PDB entry 4C8H | X-ray diffraction, 2.69 A resolution | chains A and B of the 3 polymer chains in the assembly

== Chain A (and B) ==
Protein: CTF4
From: Saccharomyces cerevisiae
Notes: fragment: c-terminal domain; chain B of this document is another copy of the same molecule, construct and numbering; everything in this record applies to it too
UniProtKB: Q01454 (CTF4_YEAST); numbering as in UniProt (aligned over 471-927)
Chain sequence (478 residues; numbered 450 to 927; the number before each row is that of its first residue):
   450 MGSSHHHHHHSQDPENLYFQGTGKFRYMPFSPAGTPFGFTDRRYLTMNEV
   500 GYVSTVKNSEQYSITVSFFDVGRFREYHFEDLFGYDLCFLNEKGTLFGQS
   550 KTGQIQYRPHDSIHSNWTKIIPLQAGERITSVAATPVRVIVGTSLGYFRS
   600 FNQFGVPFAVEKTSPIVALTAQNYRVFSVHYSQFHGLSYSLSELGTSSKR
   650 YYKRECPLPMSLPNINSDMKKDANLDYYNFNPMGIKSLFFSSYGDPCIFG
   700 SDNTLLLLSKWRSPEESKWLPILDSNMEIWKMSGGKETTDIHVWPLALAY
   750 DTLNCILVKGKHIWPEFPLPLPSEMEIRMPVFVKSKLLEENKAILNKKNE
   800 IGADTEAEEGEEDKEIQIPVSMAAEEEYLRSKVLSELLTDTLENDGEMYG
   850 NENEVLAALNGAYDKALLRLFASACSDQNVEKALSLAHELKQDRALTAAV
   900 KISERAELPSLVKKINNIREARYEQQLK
Unresolved in the structure: 450-473, 644-647, 797-813, 926-927 (chain B: 450-473, 644-647, 664-670, 794-813, 924-927)
Sequence notes: expression tag (450-470)
Modified positions: Mse450 (selenomethionine); Mse477, Mse496, Mse659, Mse668, Mse682, Mse726, Mse731, Mse774, Mse778, Mse821, Mse847 (selenomethionine; parent Met)

== Interface between chain A and chain B ==
Pairs across the interface (46):
  H563(A) - E880(B)  salt bridge
  K568(A) - E824(B)  salt bridge
  I569(A) - V782(B)
  I569(A) - K785(B)
  P571(A) - V780(B)
  P571(A) - F781(B)
  P571(A) - V782(B)  hydrophobic
  Q573(A) - D723(B)
  Y596(A) - T703(B)
  Y596(A) - P720(B)  hydrophobic
  R598(A) - P779(B)  hydrogen bond (side chain-backbone)
  N601(A) - S884(B)  hydrogen bond
  F603(A) - E880(B)
  F603(A) - K881(B)
  F603(A) - S884(B)
  V605(A) - L885(B)  hydrophobic
  P606(A) - E824(B)
  P606(A) - Y827(B)
  P606(A) - L828(B)
  F607(A) - L828(B)
  F607(A) - K831(B)  hydrogen bond (backbone-side chain)
  F607(A) - E888(B)
  V609(A) - L719(B)
  V609(A) - P720(B)
  V609(A) - P779(B)  hydrophobic
  E610(A) - K717(B)
  E610(A) - W718(B)
  E610(A) - P720(B)
  K611(A) - P658(B)  hydrogen bond (side chain-backbone)
  K611(A) - S660(B)  hydrogen bond
  K611(A) - L705(B)
  K611(A) - W718(B)  hydrogen bond (backbone-backbone)
  K611(A) - P720(B)
  T612(A) - P658(B)
  F633(A) - Y630(B)
  F633(A) - G635(B)
  F633(A) - L636(B)  hydrogen bond (backbone-backbone)
  F633(A) - L661(B)  hydrophobic
  H634(A) - L636(B)
  H634(A) - L657(B)  hydrogen bond (side chain-backbone)
  K648(A) - E715(B)
  K648(A) - K717(B)
  R649(A) - E714(B)  salt bridge
  Y650(A) - E714(B)  hydrogen bond (backbone-backbone)
  R653(A) - S716(B)  hydrogen bond (side chain-backbone)
  E654(A) - P656(B)
Other interface residues (no listed pair), chain A (28 interface residues in all): I570, L594, A608, S613, P713
Other interface residues (no listed pair), chain B (35 interface residues in all): Mse659, D701, S784

== In short ==
28 residues of chain A and 35 residues of chain B are in contact; the contacts include 10 hydrogen bonds and 3
salt bridges. Among the polar pairs are H563(A)-E880(B), K568(A)-E824(B) and R649(A)-E714(B).
Both chains are CTF4 (Saccharomyces cerevisiae). Entry 4C8H (Crystal structure of the C-terminal region of
yeast Ctf4, selenomethionine protein) was determined by X-ray diffraction, deposited together with 4C8S, 4C93
and 4C95.
